PDB entry 3GN1 | X-ray diffraction, 2.00 A resolution | chains A and D of the 4 polymer chains in the assembly

# Chain A (and D)
Molecule: Pteridine reductase
Organism: Trypanosoma brucei brucei
Notes: chain D of this document is another copy of the same molecule, construct and numbering; everything in this record applies to it too
UniProt: O76290 (O76290_TRYBB); residue numbers follow UniProt; this construct covers 1-268
Chain sequence (288 residues; numbered -19 to 268; the number before each row is that of its first residue; numbers below 1 keep their minus sign (Met-19 is residue -19)):
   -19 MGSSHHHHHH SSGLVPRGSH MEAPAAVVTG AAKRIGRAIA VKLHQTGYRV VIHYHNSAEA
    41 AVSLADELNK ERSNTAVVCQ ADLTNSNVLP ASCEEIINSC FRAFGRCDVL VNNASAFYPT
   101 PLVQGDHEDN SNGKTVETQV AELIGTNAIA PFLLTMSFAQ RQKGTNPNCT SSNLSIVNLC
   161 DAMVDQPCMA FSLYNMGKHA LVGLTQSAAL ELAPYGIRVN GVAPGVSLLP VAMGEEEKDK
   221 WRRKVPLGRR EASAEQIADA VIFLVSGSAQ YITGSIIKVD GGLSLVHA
Disordered / not traced: -19 to 1, 104-112, 143-151 (chain D: -19 to 1, 105-112, 143-151)
Construct notes: expression tag (-19 to 0)
Modified residues: Cys168 (s-oxy cysteine; CSX)
Ligand contacts:
  - 1H-benzimidazol-2-amine (AX7): Phe97, Asp161, Cys168, Tyr174, Gly205, Val206, Leu209, Pro210, Trp221
  - NADP (NAP; NADP nicotinamide-adenine-dinucleotide phosphate): Gly10, Ala12, Lys13, Arg14, Ile15, Gly16, His33, Tyr34, His35, Asn36, Ser37, Ala61, Asp62, Leu63, Thr64, Asn93, Ala94, Ser95, Ala96, Thr126, Leu159, Cys160, Asp161, Tyr174, Lys178, Pro204, Gly205, Val206, Ser207, Leu208
From the paper describing this entry:
  - binding site for 1H-benzimidazol-2-amine: Trp221

# Interface between chain A and chain D
Contacting residue pairs (25; chain A residue first):
  Met163(A) - His267(D)
  Asp165(A) - Leu265(D)
  Gln166(A) - Gln166(D)
  Gln166(A) - Ser264(D)
  Gln166(A) - Leu265(D)
  Gln166(A) - His267(D)
  Pro167(A) - Leu265(D)
  Pro167(A) - His267(D)
  Trp221(A) - His267(D)
  Lys224(A) - His267(D)
  Lys224(A) - Ala268(D)  hydrogen bond (side chain-backbone)
  Ser264(A) - Asp165(D)
  Ser264(A) - Gln166(D)
  Leu265(A) - Asp165(D)
  Leu265(A) - Gln166(D)
  Leu265(A) - Pro167(D)
  Val266(A) - Ala268(D)  hydrophobic
  His267(A) - Met163(D)
  His267(A) - Gln166(D)
  His267(A) - Pro167(D)
  His267(A) - Trp221(D)
  His267(A) - Ala268(D)
  Ala268(A) - Lys224(D)  hydrogen bond (backbone-side chain)
  Ala268(A) - Val266(D)  hydrophobic
  Ala268(A) - His267(D)
Also at the interface, not in a pair above, chain A (13 interface residues in all): Cys168, Leu263
Also at the interface, not in a pair above, chain D (13 interface residues in all): Cys168, Leu263

# Overview
Chain A and chain D each contribute 13 residues to their interface; the contacts include 2 hydrogen bonds. The
hydrogen-bonded pair is Lys224(A)-Ala268(D). Ligands of chain A: NADP and 1H-benzimidazol-2-amine. From the
paper: a binding site for 1H-benzimidazol-2-amine at Trp221(A).
Chain A and chain D are both Pteridine reductase (Trypanosoma brucei brucei); the structure, Structure of
Pteridine Reductase 1 (PTR1) from TRYPANOSOMA BRUCEI in ternary complex with cofactor (NADP+) and ..., was
determined by X-ray diffraction (same publication as 3GN2, 2WD7 and 2WD8).
